1HOC - chains A and C of the 3 polymer chains in the assembly; structure by X-ray diffraction, 2.40 A resolution.

Chain A:
Name: Class I histocompatibility antigen (H2-db) (alpha chain)
Source organism: Mus musculus
Reference sequence: P01899 (HA11_MOUSE); residues 1-272 here correspond to UniProt positions 25-296 (UniProt number = residue number + 24)
Amino-acid sequence (272 residues; numbered 1 to 272; the number before each row is that of its first residue):
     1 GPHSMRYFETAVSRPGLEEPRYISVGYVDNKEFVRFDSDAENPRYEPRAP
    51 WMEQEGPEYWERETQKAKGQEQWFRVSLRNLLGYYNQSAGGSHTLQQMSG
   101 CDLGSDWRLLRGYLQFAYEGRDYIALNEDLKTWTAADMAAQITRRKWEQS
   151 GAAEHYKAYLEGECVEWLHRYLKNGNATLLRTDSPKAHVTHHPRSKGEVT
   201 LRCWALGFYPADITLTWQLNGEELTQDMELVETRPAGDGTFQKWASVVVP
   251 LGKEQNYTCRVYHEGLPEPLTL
Cystine bridges: C101-C164, C203-C259

Chain C:
Name: 9-residue peptide
Source organism: Influenza A virus (A/swine/Hong Kong/126/82(H3N2))
Reference sequence: P26091 (VNUC_IAZH3); residues 1-9 here correspond to UniProt positions 366-374 (UniProt number = residue number + 365)
Amino-acid sequence (9 residues; each row starts with the number of its first residue):
     1 ASNENMETM

How chain A and chain C interact:
Contacting residue pairs (42; chain A residue first):
  Y7(A) with A1(C), hydrogen bond (side chain-backbone); S2(C), hydrogen bond (side chain-backbone)
  Y45(A) with S2(C), hydrogen bond
  Y59(A) with A1(C)
  E63(A) with A1(C); S2(C), hydrogen bond (side chain-backbone)
  K66(A) with S2(C), hydrogen bond (side chain-backbone)
  Q70(A) with E4(C); N5(C), hydrogen bond (side chain-backbone)
  W73(A) with N5(C); M6(C), hydrogen bond (side chain-backbone); E7(C), hydrogen bond (side chain-backbone); T8(C)
  V76(A) with T8(C)
  S77(A) with T8(C); M9(C), hydrogen bond (side chain-backbone)
  N80(A) with T8(C); M9(C), hydrogen bond (side chain-backbone)
  Y84(A) with M9(C), hydrogen bond (side chain-backbone)
  Q97(A) with N5(C), hydrogen bond
  F116(A) with M9(C), hydrophobic
  Y123(A) with M9(C), hydrophobic
  I124(A) with M9(C), hydrophobic
  T143(A) with M9(C), hydrogen bond (side chain-backbone)
  K146(A) with E7(C); T8(C), hydrogen bond; M9(C), hydrogen bond (side chain-backbone)
  W147(A) with E7(C), hydrogen bond (side chain-backbone); T8(C), hydrogen bond (side chain-backbone); M9(C), hydrophobic
  S150(A) with E7(C), hydrogen bond
  H155(A) with N3(C), hydrogen bond; E4(C), hydrogen bond (side chain-backbone); M6(C), hydrogen bond
  Y156(A) with N3(C); N5(C), hydrogen bond; M6(C)
  Y159(A) with A1(C), hydrogen bond (side chain-backbone); S2(C); N3(C)
  W167(A) with A1(C), hydrophobic
  Y171(A) with A1(C), hydrogen bond (side chain-backbone)
Interface residues without a listed pair, chain A (29 interface residues in all): M5, F74, L81, L95, L114

Overview:
29 residues of chain A and 9 residues of chain C are in contact, with 24 hydrogen bonds. Among the polar pairs
are Y7(A)-A1(C), Y7(A)-S2(C) and Y45(A)-S2(C).
Chain A is Class I histocompatibility antigen (H2-db) (alpha chain) (Mus musculus) and chain C is a 9-residue
peptide (Influenza A virus (A/swine/Hong Kong/126/82(H3N2))); the structure, The three-dimensional structure
of H-2DB at 2.4 angstroms resolution: implications for antigen-determinant selection, was determined by X-ray
diffraction.
